PDB entry 8ZEB | X-ray diffraction, 1.95 A resolution | chains A and B of the 4 polymer chains in the assembly

== Chain A (and B) ==
Molecule: Bcl-2-like protein 1
Source organism: Homo sapiens
Notes: chain B of this document is another copy of the same molecule, construct and numbering; everything in this record applies to it too
UniProtKB: Q07817 (B2CL1_HUMAN); residue numbers follow UniProt; this construct covers 1-26, 82-196
Chain sequence (141 residues; row label = number of the first residue in the row; note: 55 numbers in that range are skipped by the numbering (no residue carries them; nothing is unmodelled there)):
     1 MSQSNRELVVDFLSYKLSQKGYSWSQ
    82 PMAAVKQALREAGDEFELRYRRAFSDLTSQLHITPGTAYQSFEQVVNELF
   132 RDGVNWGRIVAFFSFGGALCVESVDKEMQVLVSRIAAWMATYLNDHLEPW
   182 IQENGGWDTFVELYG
Disordered / not traced: 1-2
UniProt features mapped onto this chain:
  - motif: S4 to W24 (BH4), V86 to R100 (BH3), E129 to G148 (BH1), P180 to Y195 (BH2)

== How chain A and chain B interact ==
Pairs across the interface (83; chain A residue first):
  Q3(A) - M83(B)
  Q3(A) - V86(B)
  Q3(A) - W188(B)
  Q3(A) - D189(B)  hydrogen bond
  S4(A) - R6(B)
  S4(A) - M83(B)  hydrogen bond (backbone-side chain)
  N5(A) - L174(B)
  N5(A) - N175(B)  hydrogen bond
  N5(A) - E179(B)  hydrogen bond
  N5(A) - W188(B)  hydrogen bond
  R6(A) - S4(B)
  R6(A) - E7(B)  salt bridge
  E7(A) - R6(B)  salt bridge
  E7(A) - E7(B)
  E7(A) - M83(B)
  E7(A) - K87(B)  salt bridge
  L8(A) - V86(B)  hydrophobic
  L8(A) - K87(B)
  L8(A) - L90(B)  hydrophobic
  L8(A) - W188(B)
  V9(A) - F144(B)  hydrophobic
  V9(A) - A167(B)
  V9(A) - M170(B)  hydrophobic
  V9(A) - L174(B)  hydrophobic
  D11(A) - K87(B)
  D11(A) - R91(B)  salt bridge
  F12(A) - L90(B)
  F12(A) - F144(B)
  F12(A) - S145(B)
  L13(A) - G147(B)
  L13(A) - G148(B)
  L13(A) - C151(B)  hydrophobic
  L13(A) - A167(B)  hydrophobic
  L13(A) - M170(B)  hydrophobic
  Y15(A) - R91(B)
  Y15(A) - D95(B)  hydrogen bond
  K16(A) - D95(B)  salt bridge
  K16(A) - E98(B)  salt bridge
  L17(A) - C151(B)
  L17(A) - V152(B)
  L17(A) - V155(B)  hydrophobic
  Q19(A) - D95(B)  hydrogen bond
  K20(A) - V152(B)
  Y22(A) - V155(B)  hydrophobic
  Y22(A) - D156(B)  hydrogen bond
  W24(A) - V163(B)
  M83(A) - Q3(B)
  V86(A) - L8(B)  hydrophobic
  K87(A) - L8(B)
  K87(A) - D11(B)
  L90(A) - F12(B)
  R91(A) - D11(B)  salt bridge
  R91(A) - Y15(B)
  D95(A) - Y15(B)  hydrogen bond
  D95(A) - K16(B)  salt bridge
  D95(A) - Q19(B)  hydrogen bond
  E98(A) - K16(B)  salt bridge
  F144(A) - V9(B)  hydrophobic
  F144(A) - F12(B)
  S145(A) - F12(B)
  G147(A) - L13(B)
  G148(A) - L13(B)
  C151(A) - L13(B)  hydrophobic
  C151(A) - L17(B)
  V152(A) - L17(B)  hydrophobic
  V152(A) - K20(B)
  V155(A) - L17(B)  hydrophobic
  V155(A) - Y22(B)  hydrophobic
  V155(A) - W24(B)  hydrophobic
  D156(A) - Y22(B)  hydrogen bond
  Q160(A) - W24(B)
  V163(A) - L17(B)  hydrophobic
  V163(A) - W24(B)  hydrophobic
  A167(A) - V9(B)
  A167(A) - L13(B)  hydrophobic
  M170(A) - V9(B)  hydrophobic
  M170(A) - L13(B)  hydrophobic
  L174(A) - N5(B)
  L174(A) - V9(B)  hydrophobic
  N175(A) - N5(B)  hydrogen bond
  E179(A) - N5(B)  hydrogen bond
  W188(A) - N5(B)  hydrogen bond
  W188(A) - L8(B)
Other interface residues (no listed pair), chain A (43 interface residues in all): G94, A171, I182
Other interface residues (no listed pair), chain B (44 interface residues in all): Q26, G94, S164, A171

== Overview ==
43 residues of chain A and 44 residues of chain B are in contact; the contacts include 14 hydrogen bonds and 9
salt bridges. Among the polar pairs are R6(A)-E7(B), E7(A)-K87(B) and D11(A)-R91(B).
Both chains are Bcl-2-like protein 1 (Homo sapiens). Entry 8ZEB (Crystal structure of BCL-XL bound by
cp-B6X-4) was determined by X-ray diffraction.
